Entry 6I51 (X-ray diffraction, 1.40 A resolution); this record covers chains L and H of the 3 polymer chains in the assembly.

# Chain L
Molecule: Prothrombin
Source organism: Homo sapiens
Notes: EC 3.4.21.5
UniProtKB: P00734 (THRB_HUMAN); the construct lacks a stretch of the UniProt sequence, so the offset changes along the chain: -4 to 0 = UniProt 328-332; 1-14 = UniProt 336-349; 15-17 = UniProt 361-363
Chain sequence (36 residues; row label = number of the first residue in the row; a row labelled like 14A-14K holds insertion residues (14A, then the next letters in order); numbers below 1 keep their minus sign (Thr-4 is residue -4)):
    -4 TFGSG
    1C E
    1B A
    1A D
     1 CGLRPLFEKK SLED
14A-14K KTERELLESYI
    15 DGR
Unresolved in the structure: -4 to 0, 15-17
Curated features (UniProtKB/Swiss-Prot):
  - site: Arg17 (Cleavage)

# Chain H
Molecule: Prothrombin
Source organism: Homo sapiens
Notes: EC 3.4.21.5
UniProtKB: P00734 (THRB_HUMAN); the construct lacks a stretch of the UniProt sequence and is renumbered around it, so the offset changes along the chain: 16-36 = UniProt 364-384; 37-60 = UniProt 386-409; 61-77 = UniProt 419-435; 78-97 = UniProt 437-456; 7 more segments
Chain sequence (259 residues; numbered 16 to 247 plus 30 insertion-coded residues; 3 numbers in that range are skipped by the numbering (no residue carries them; nothing is unmodelled there); the number before each row is that of its first residue; a row labelled like 60A-60I holds insertion residues (60A, then the next letters in order)):
    16 IVEGSDAEIG MSPWQVMLFR K
   36A S
    37 PQELLCGASL ISDRWVLTAA HCLL
60A-60I YPPWDKNFT
    61 ENDLLVRIGK HSRTRYE
   77A R
    78 NIEKISMLEK IYIHPRYNWR
   97A E
    98 NLDRDIALMK LKKPVAFSDY IHPVCLPDRE TA
129A-129C ASL
   130 LQAGYKGRVT GWGNLKET
147A-147G WTANVGK
   150 GQPSVLQVVN LPIVERPVCK DSTRIRITDN MFCAG
  184A Y
   185 KP
186A-186D DEGK
   187 RGDACEGDSG GPFVMKSP
204A-204B FN
   205 NRWYQMGIVS WGE
   219 GCD
  221A R
   222 DGKYGFYTHV FRLKKWIQKV IDQFGE
Unresolved in the structure: 147A-147G, 246-247
Disulfide bonds: Cys42-Cys58, Cys168-Cys182, Cys191-Cys220
Covalently attached groups: N-acetylglucosamine (NAG) linked to Asn60G
Curated features (UniProtKB/Swiss-Prot):
  - region: Ala183 to Val200 (High affinity receptor-binding region which is also known as the TP508 peptide)
  - active site (Charge relay system): His57, Asp102, Ser195
  - glycosylation: Asn60G (N-linked (GlcNAc...) (complex) asparagine)

# Interface between chain L and chain H
Contacting residue pairs - 59 pairs, chain L then chain H:
  Cys1(L) with Pro120(H); Val121(H); Cys122(H), disulfide; Arg206(H), hydrogen bond (backbone-side chain)
  Asp1A(L) with His119(H), salt bridge; Arg206(H)
  Ala1B(L) with Arg206(H), hydrogen bond (backbone-side chain)
  Gly2(L) with Trp29(H); Pro120(H), hydrogen bond (backbone-backbone); Cys122(H); Arg206(H); Trp207(H), hydrogen bond (backbone-backbone)
  Leu3(L) with His119(H), hydrogen bond (backbone-side chain); Asn205(H); Arg206(H)
  Arg4(L) with Gly25(H); Met26(H), hydrogen bond (side chain-backbone); Pro28(H); Trp29(H); Arg137(H); Trp207(H)
  Pro5(L) with Ser115(H); Asp116(H); His119(H)
  Leu6(L) with Ile24(H); Asp116(H)
  Phe7(L) with Glu23(H); Ile24(H); Gly25(H); Met26(H), hydrophobic
  Glu8(L) with Lys202(H), salt bridge; Asn205(H); Trp207(H), hydrogen bond
  Asp14(L) with Glu23(H); Met26(H); Arg137(H), salt bridge; Trp207(H)
  Lys14A(L) with Glu23(H), hydrogen bond (backbone-side chain)
  Thr14B(L) with Arg137(H), hydrogen bond; Asn159(H), hydrogen bond
  Glu14C(L) with Arg137(H); Lys202(H), salt bridge
  Glu14E(L) with Lys135(H), salt bridge; Asn159(H), hydrogen bond; Tyr184A(H), hydrogen bond
  Leu14F(L) with Lys135(H); Gly136(H); Asn159(H); Trp207(H), hydrophobic
  Leu14G(L) with Pro204(H), hydrophobic
  Ser14I(L) with Gly133(H); Tyr134(H); Lys135(H), hydrogen bond (side chain-backbone)
  Tyr14J(L) with Tyr134(H), hydrophobic; Lys135(H), hydrogen bond (side chain-backbone); Met201(H); Lys202(H); Pro204(H)
  Ile14K(L) with Tyr134(H)
Interface residues without a listed pair, chain L (21 interface residues in all): Glu1C
Interface residues without a listed pair, chain H (26 interface residues in all): Tyr117
Disulfides between the chains: Cys1(L)-Cys122(H)

# In short
21 residues of chain L and 26 residues of chain H are in contact; the contacts include 1 disulfide bond, 14
hydrogen bonds and 5 salt bridges. Among the polar pairs are Asp1A(L)-His119(H), Glu8(L)-Lys202(H) and
Glu14E(L)-Lys135(H). UniProt lists 3 active-site residues on chain H.
Chain L is Prothrombin and chain H is Prothrombin, both from Homo sapiens; the structure, Thrombin in complex
with fragment J02, was determined by X-ray diffraction.
